Entry 7SIM (electron microscopy, 2.70 A resolution); this record covers chains A and B.

== Chain A (and B) ==
Molecule: Isoform 1 of Extracellular calcium-sensing receptor
Organism: Homo sapiens
Notes: chain B of this document is another copy of the same molecule, construct and numbering; everything in this record applies to it too
UniProtKB: P41180-1 (CASR-1_HUMAN); residue numbers follow UniProt; this construct covers 1-870
Sequence (878 residues; numbered 1 to 878; the number before each row is that of its first residue):
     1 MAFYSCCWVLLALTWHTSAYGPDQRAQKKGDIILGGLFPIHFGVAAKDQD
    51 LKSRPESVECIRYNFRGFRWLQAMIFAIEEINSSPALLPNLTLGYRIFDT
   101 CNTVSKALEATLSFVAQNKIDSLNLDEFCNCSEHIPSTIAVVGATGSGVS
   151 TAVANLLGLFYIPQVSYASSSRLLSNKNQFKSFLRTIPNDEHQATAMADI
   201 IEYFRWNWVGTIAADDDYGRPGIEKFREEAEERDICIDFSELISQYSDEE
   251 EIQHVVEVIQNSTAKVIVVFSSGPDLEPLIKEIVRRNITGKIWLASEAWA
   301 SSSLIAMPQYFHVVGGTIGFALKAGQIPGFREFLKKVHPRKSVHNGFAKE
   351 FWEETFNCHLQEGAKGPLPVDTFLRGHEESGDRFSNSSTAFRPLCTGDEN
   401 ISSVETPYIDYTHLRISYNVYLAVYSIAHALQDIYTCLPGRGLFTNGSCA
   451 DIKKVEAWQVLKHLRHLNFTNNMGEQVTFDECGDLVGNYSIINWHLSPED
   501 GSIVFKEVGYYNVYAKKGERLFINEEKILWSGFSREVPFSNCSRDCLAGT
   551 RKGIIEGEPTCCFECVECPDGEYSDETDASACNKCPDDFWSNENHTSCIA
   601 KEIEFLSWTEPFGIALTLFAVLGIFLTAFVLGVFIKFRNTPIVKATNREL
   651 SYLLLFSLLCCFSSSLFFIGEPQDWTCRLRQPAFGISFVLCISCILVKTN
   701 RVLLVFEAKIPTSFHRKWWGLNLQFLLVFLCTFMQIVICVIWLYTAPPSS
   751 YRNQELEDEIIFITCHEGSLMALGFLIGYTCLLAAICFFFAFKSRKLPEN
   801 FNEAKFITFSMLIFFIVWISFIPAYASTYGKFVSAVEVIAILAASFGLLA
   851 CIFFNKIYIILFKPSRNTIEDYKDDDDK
Not modelled in the structure: 1-20, 124-134, 361-391, 704-721, 862-878
Sequence notes: expression tag (871-878)
Disulfide bonds: Cys60-Cys101, Cys236-Cys561, Cys358-Cys395, Cys437-Cys449, Cys542-Cys562, Cys546-Cys565, Cys568-Cys582, Cys585-Cys598, Cys677-Cys765
Covalent attachments: N-acetylglucosamine (NAG) linked to Asn468, Asn488, Asn541
Metal / ion sites: Ca2+ site 1: Ile81, Ser84, Leu87, Leu88; Ca2+ site 2 near Thr100 (its only coordinating residue here); Ca2+ site 3 near Ser302 (its only coordinating residue here); Ca2+ site 4 near Gly557 (its only coordinating residue here)
Ligand contacts: cyclomethyltryptophan (TCR): Arg66, Trp70, Thr145, Gly146, Ser147, Ala168, Ser169, Ser170, Ser171, Ile187, Tyr218, Glu297, Ala298, Ile416
What the authors report for this chain:
  - conformationally variable residues (helix shift): Phe821, Ala826
  - self-association interface (contacts with another copy of this molecule): Ser820, Thr828
  - mutagenesis - D587A, D588A, R752A, Q754A, D758G/E759G: unchanged signaling
  - mutagenesis - F809A, F809L, L812A, I813A, I816A: decreased signaling in response to Ca2+
  - disease-associated variants - I816T, I816V: decreased signaling (citing earlier work)
  - disease-associated variants - S820A, P823A, A824V: decreased signaling
  - mutagenesis - P823A: decreased signaling
  - disease-associated variants - S820F, T828N: increased signaling in response to Ca2+
  - mutagenesis - E837A: decreased expression

== How chain A and chain B interact ==
Residue-residue contacts - 97 pairs, chain A then chain B:
  Gly21(A) - Leu123(B)
  Gln49(A) - Tyr161(B)  hydrogen bond
  Asp50(A) - Lys462(B)  hydrogen bond (backbone-side chain)
  Leu51(A) - Tyr161(B)  hydrophobic
  Leu51(A) - Phe444(B)
  Leu51(A) - Trp458(B)
  Leu51(A) - Leu461(B)  hydrophobic
  Leu51(A) - Lys462(B)
  Leu51(A) - Arg465(B)
  Lys52(A) - Leu443(B)
  Lys52(A) - Phe444(B)
  Lys52(A) - Thr445(B)  hydrogen bond (backbone-backbone)
  Lys52(A) - Trp458(B)
  Ser53(A) - Thr445(B)  hydrogen bond
  Ser53(A) - Trp458(B)
  Arg54(A) - Glu456(B)  salt bridge
  Arg54(A) - Trp458(B)
  Pro55(A) - Tyr161(B)  hydrophobic
  Pro55(A) - Trp458(B)
  Val104(A) - Asn155(B)
  Val104(A) - Gln179(B)
  Ser105(A) - Leu159(B)
  Leu108(A) - Asn155(B)
  Glu109(A) - Leu159(B)
  Leu112(A) - Leu112(B)  hydrophobic
  Leu112(A) - Leu123(B)
  Leu112(A) - Leu159(B)  hydrophobic
  Leu112(A) - Phe160(B)  hydrophobic
  Ser113(A) - Leu123(B)
  Ala116(A) - Leu123(B)  hydrophobic
  Lys119(A) - Lys119(B)
  Leu123(A) - Gly21(B)
  Leu123(A) - Leu112(B)
  Leu123(A) - Ser113(B)
  Leu123(A) - Ala116(B)  hydrophobic
  Leu123(A) - Lys119(B)
  Ala152(A) - Asn155(B)
  Asn155(A) - Val104(B)
  Asn155(A) - Leu108(B)
  Asn155(A) - Ala152(B)
  Leu159(A) - Ser105(B)
  Leu159(A) - Glu109(B)
  Leu159(A) - Leu112(B)  hydrophobic
  Phe160(A) - Leu112(B)  hydrophobic
  Tyr161(A) - Gln49(B)
  Tyr161(A) - Leu51(B)  hydrophobic
  Tyr161(A) - Pro55(B)  hydrophobic
  Arg172(A) - Asp215(B)  salt bridge
  Arg172(A) - Arg220(B)
  Arg172(A) - Leu242(B)
  Leu173(A) - Arg220(B)
  Asn178(A) - Tyr246(B)
  Gln179(A) - Val104(B)
  Asp215(A) - Arg172(B)  salt bridge
  Arg220(A) - Arg172(B)
  Arg220(A) - Leu173(B)
  Glu224(A) - Glu224(B)
  Arg227(A) - Arg227(B)
  Asp234(A) - Gly557(B)
  Leu242(A) - Arg172(B)
  Tyr246(A) - Asn178(B)
  Leu443(A) - Lys52(B)
  Phe444(A) - Leu51(B)
  Phe444(A) - Lys52(B)
  Thr445(A) - Lys52(B)  hydrogen bond (backbone-backbone)
  Thr445(A) - Ser53(B)
  Glu456(A) - Arg54(B)  salt bridge
  Trp458(A) - Leu51(B)
  Trp458(A) - Lys52(B)
  Trp458(A) - Ser53(B)
  Trp458(A) - Arg54(B)
  Trp458(A) - Pro55(B)
  Leu461(A) - Leu51(B)  hydrophobic
  Lys462(A) - Asp50(B)  hydrogen bond (side chain-backbone)
  Lys462(A) - Leu51(B)
  Lys462(A) - Lys52(B)
  Arg465(A) - Leu51(B)
  Arg551(A) - Arg551(B)
  Lys552(A) - Ile554(B)
  Lys552(A) - Glu556(B)  salt bridge
  Ile554(A) - Lys552(B)
  Ile554(A) - Ile554(B)  hydrophobic
  Ile554(A) - Ser580(B)  hydrogen bond (backbone-side chain)
  Glu556(A) - Lys552(B)  salt bridge
  Glu556(A) - Asp578(B)
  Glu556(A) - Ser580(B)
  Gly557(A) - Asp234(B)
  Glu558(A) - Thr560(B)  hydrogen bond (backbone-side chain)
  Pro559(A) - Thr560(B)
  Thr560(A) - Glu558(B)  hydrogen bond (side chain-backbone)
  Thr560(A) - Pro559(B)
  Thr560(A) - Thr560(B)
  Asp578(A) - Glu556(B)
  Ser580(A) - Ile554(B)  hydrogen bond (side chain-backbone)
  Ser580(A) - Glu556(B)
  Ser820(A) - Ser820(B)  hydrogen bond
  Thr828(A) - Thr828(B)
Other interface residues (no listed pair), chain A (62 interface residues in all): Asp48, Leu156, Ser240, Gly553, Ile555, Phe563, Pro569, Ala579, Phe821
Other interface residues (no listed pair), chain B (60 interface residues in all): Leu156, Ser240, Gly553, Ile555, Phe563, Pro569, Phe821

== Summary ==
62 residues of chain A face 60 of chain B across their interface; the contacts include 11 hydrogen bonds and 6
salt bridges. Among the polar pairs are Arg54(A)-Glu456(B), Arg172(A)-Asp215(B) and Lys552(A)-Glu556(B). From
the paper: F809A, F809L and L812A of chain A, among others, reduce signaling in response to Ca2+;
conformational variability at Phe821(A) and Ala826(A); 18 substitutions were tested in all.
Chain A and chain B are both Isoform 1 of Extracellular calcium-sensing receptor (Homo sapiens); the
structure, Structure of positive allosteric modulator-free active human calcium-sensing receptor, was
determined by electron microscopy (same publication as 7SIL and 7SIN).
